5YN8 - chains A and B; structure by X-ray diffraction, 1.97 A resolution.

[Chain A]
Molecule: nsp16 protein
Source organism: Human betacoronavirus 2c EMC/2012
UniProtKB: K0BWD0 (K0BWD0_9BETC); residues 1-303 here correspond to UniProt positions 6776-7078 (UniProt number = residue number + 6775)
Sequence (303 residues; each row starts with the number of its first residue):
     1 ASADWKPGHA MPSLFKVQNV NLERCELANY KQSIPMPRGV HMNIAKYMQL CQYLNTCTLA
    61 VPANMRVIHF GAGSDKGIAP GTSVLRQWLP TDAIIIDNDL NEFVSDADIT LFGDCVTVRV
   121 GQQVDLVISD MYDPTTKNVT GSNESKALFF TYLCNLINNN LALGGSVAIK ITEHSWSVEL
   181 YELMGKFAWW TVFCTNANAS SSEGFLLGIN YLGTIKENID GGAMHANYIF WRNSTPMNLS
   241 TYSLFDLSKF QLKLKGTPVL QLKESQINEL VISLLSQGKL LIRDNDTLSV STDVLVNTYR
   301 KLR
Disordered / not traced: 1, 30-33, 38, 136-141, 294-303
Ligand contacts: S-adenosylhomocysteine (SAH): His41, Asn43, Tyr47, His69, Gly71, Ala72, Gly73, Ser74, Ala79, Pro80, Gly81, Asn98, Asp99, Leu100, Asn101, Gly113, Asp114, Cys115, Asp130, Met131, Tyr132, Asp133, Phe149

[Chain B]
Molecule: nsp10 protein
Source organism: Human betacoronavirus 2c EMC/2012
UniProtKB: K4LC41 (K4LC41_9BETC); residues 1-140 here correspond to UniProt positions 4238-4377 (UniProt number = residue number + 4237)
Sequence (140 residues; numbered 1 to 140; the number before each row is that of its first residue):
     1 AGSNTEFASN SSVLSLVNFT VDPQKAYLDF VNAGGAPLTN CVKMLTPKTG TGIAISVKPE
    61 STADQETYGG ASVCLYCRAH IEHPDVSGVC KYKGKFVQIP AQCVRDPVGF CLSNTPCNVC
   121 QYWIGYGCNC DSLRQAALPQ
Disordered / not traced: 1-11, 129-140
Bound ions: Zn2+ site 1: Cys74, Cys77, His83, Cys90; Zn2+ site 2: Cys117, Cys120, Cys128

[How chain A and chain B interact]
Contacting residue pairs (39; chain A residue first):
  Gly39(A) with Lys43(B)
  Val40(A) with Lys43(B)
  Ile44(A) with Val42(B), hydrophobic; Lys43(B)
  Met48(A) with Leu45(B)
  Lys76(A) with Asn40(B), hydrogen bond
  Ile78(A) with Asn40(B); Val42(B), hydrophobic
  Pro80(A) with Val42(B), hydrophobic
  Ser83(A) with Met44(B); Phe96(B)
  Val84(A) with Met44(B)
  Arg86(A) with Lys58(B); Gly94(B); Phe96(B)
  Gln87(A) with Met44(B); Leu45(B), hydrogen bond (side chain-backbone); Lys58(B); Pro59(B); Phe96(B)
  Leu89(A) with Lys58(B), hydrogen bond (backbone-side chain)
  Pro90(A) with Lys58(B)
  Thr91(A) with Lys58(B), hydrogen bond
  Glu102(A) with His80(B), salt bridge
  Val104(A) with Cys77(B), hydrophobic
  Ser105(A) with Ala71(B); Lys93(B), hydrogen bond (backbone-side chain)
  Asp106(A) with Gly69(B); Gly70(B), hydrogen bond (side chain-backbone); Ala71(B), hydrogen bond (side chain-backbone); Lys93(B); Gly94(B), hydrogen bond (side chain-backbone); Lys95(B)
  Ala107(A) with Lys93(B)
  Leu244(A) with Leu45(B), hydrophobic
  Leu247(A) with Leu45(B); Thr46(B); Pro47(B)
  Gln251(A) with Lys58(B)
Also at the interface, not in a pair above, chain A (24 interface residues in all): Pro37, Phe103
Also at the interface, not in a pair above, chain B (23 interface residues in all): Cys41, Val57, Ser72, Arg78, Tyr92

[In short]
24 residues of chain A and 23 residues of chain B are in contact; the contacts include 8 hydrogen bonds and 1
salt bridge. Among the polar pairs are Glu102(A)-His80(B), Lys76(A)-Asn40(B) and Gln87(A)-Leu45(B). Bound to
chain A: S-adenosylhomocysteine.
Here chain A is nsp16 protein and chain B is nsp10 protein, both from Human betacoronavirus 2c EMC/2012. Entry
5YN8 (Crystal structure of MERS-CoV nsp16/nsp10 complex bound to SAH) was determined by X-ray diffraction.
